PDB entry 6ZJN | electron microscopy, 6.10 A resolution (low resolution: residue-level contacts below are approximate; hydrogen-bond / salt-bridge calls are withheld) | chains 4 and H of the 15 polymer chains in the assembly

[Chain 4]
Molecule: NADH-quinone oxidoreductase subunit 4
Source organism: Thermus thermophilus
Notes: EC 7.1.1.-
UniProt: Q56220 (NQO4_THET8); residues 1-409 here = UniProt positions 1-409
Chain sequence (409 residues; each row starts with the number of its first residue):
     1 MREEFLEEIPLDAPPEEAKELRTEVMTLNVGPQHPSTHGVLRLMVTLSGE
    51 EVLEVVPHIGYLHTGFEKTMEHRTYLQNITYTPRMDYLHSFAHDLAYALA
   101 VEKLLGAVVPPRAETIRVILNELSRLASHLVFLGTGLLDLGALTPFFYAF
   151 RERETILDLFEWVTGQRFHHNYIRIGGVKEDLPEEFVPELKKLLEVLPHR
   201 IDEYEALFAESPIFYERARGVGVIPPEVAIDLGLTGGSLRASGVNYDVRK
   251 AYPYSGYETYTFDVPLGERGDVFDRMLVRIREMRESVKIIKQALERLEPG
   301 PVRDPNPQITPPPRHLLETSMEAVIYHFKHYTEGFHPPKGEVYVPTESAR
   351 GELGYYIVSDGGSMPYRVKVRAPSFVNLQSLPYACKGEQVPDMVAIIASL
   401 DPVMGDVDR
Disordered / not traced: 1-25
From the paper describing this entry:
  - catalytic residues: H38, Y87 (proposed by the authors, not directly observed)

[Chain H]
Molecule: NADH-quinone oxidoreductase subunit 8
Source organism: Thermus thermophilus
Notes: EC 7.1.1.-
UniProt: Q60019 (NQO8_THET8); residues 1-365 here = UniProt positions 1-365
Chain sequence (365 residues; each row starts with the number of its first residue):
     1 MTWSYPVDPYWMVALKALLVVVGLLTAFAFMTLIERRLLARFQVRMGPNR
    51 VGPFGLLQPLADAIKSIFKEDIVVAQADRFLFVLAPLISVVFALLAFGLI
   101 PFGPPGSFFGYQPWVINLDLGILYLFAVSELAVYGIFLSGWASGSKYSLL
   151 GSLRSSASLISYELGLGLALLAPVLLVGSLNLNDIVNWQKEHGWLFLYAF
   201 PAFLVYLIASMAEAARTPFDLPEAEQELVGGYHTEYSSIKWALFQMAEYI
   251 HFITASALIPTLFLGGWTMPVLEVPYLWMFLKIAFFLFFFIWIRATWFRL
   301 RYDQLLRFGWGFLFPLALLWFLVTALVVALDLPRTYLLYLSALSFLVLLG
   351 AVLYTPKPARKGGGA
Disordered / not traced: 1, 355-365

[How chain 4 and chain H interact]
Contacting residue pairs - 10 pairs, chain 4 then chain H:
  P35(4) with A224(H); Q226(H); E227(H)
  S36(4) with Q226(H)
  D139(4) with Q226(H)
  G141(4) with F298(H); R299(H)
  A142(4) with A295(H); W297(H); F298(H)
Also at the interface, not in a pair above, chain H (8 interface residues in all): E225

[Overview]
5 residues of chain 4 face 8 of chain H across their interface. The paper reports catalytic residues H38(4)
and Y87(4).
Chain 4 is NADH-quinone oxidoreductase subunit 4 and chain H is NADH-quinone oxidoreductase subunit 8, both
from Thermus thermophilus; the structure, Respiratory complex I from Thermus thermophilus, NADH dataset, minor
state, was determined by electron microscopy (same publication as 6I0D, 6I1P, 6Q8O, 6Q8W, 6Q8X, 6Y11 and 3
further entries).
